9L5S - chains 2 and B of the 41 polymer chains in the assembly; structure by electron microscopy, 2.90 A resolution.

# Chain 2
Molecule: U2 snRNA
From: Chaetomium thermophilum (strain DSM 1495 / CBS 144.50 / IMI 039719)
Sequence (193 nucleotides; row label = number of the first residue in the row):
     1 AGCUCUCUUUGCCUUUUGGCUUAGAUCAAGUGUAGUAUCUGUUCUUUUCA
    51 GUUUAAUCUCUGAAACUGCUCUACGGAGCAGAAUCGUGAUUAUACUAAUU
   101 UUUGGCCUUCGGCGGACUUCCCUCUGGGCUUGCCCAUGGUCGUCUGCCAC
   151 AGUGUCCCUGGUAUUACACUGCCUCCAGGUGACGCGACCUUCC
Disordered / not traced: 38-193

# Chain B
Name: Pre-mRNA-splicing factor SYF2
From: Chaetomium thermophilum (strain DSM 1495 / CBS 144.50 / IMI 039719)
UniProtKB: G0S5N3 (G0S5N3_CHATD); residues 1-326 here = UniProt positions 1-326
Sequence (326 residues; row label = number of the first residue in the row):
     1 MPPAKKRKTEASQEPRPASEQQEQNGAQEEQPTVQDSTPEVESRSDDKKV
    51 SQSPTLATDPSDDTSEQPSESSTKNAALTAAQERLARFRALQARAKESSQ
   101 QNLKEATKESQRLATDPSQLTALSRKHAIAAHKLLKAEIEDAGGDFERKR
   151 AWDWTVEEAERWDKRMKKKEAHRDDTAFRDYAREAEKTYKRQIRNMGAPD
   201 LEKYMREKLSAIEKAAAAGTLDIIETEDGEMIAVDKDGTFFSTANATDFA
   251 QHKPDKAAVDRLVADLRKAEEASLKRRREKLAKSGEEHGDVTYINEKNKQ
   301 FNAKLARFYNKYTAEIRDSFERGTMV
Disordered / not traced: 1-68
Ligand contacts: M7M (N,N,7-trimethylguanosine 5'-(trihydrogen diphosphate)): Glu-147, Arg-150, Trp-154, Glu-158, Ala-159, Trp-162, Arg-165

# Chain 2 / chain B interface
Pairs across the interface - 20 pairs, chain 2 then chain B:
  A1(2) with Trp-162(B), phosphate contact; Arg-165(B), sugar contact
  U10(2) with Thr-176(B), base contact
  G11(2) with Thr-176(B), hydrogen bond to the sugar; Ala-177(B), sugar contact; Phe-178(B), sugar contact; Lys-280(B), base contact
  C12(2) with Phe-178(B), phosphate contact; Lys-280(B), hydrogen bond to the base
  C13(2) with Arg-307(B), base contact
  U14(2) with Arg-277(B), base contact; Lys-280(B), base contact
  U15(2) with Arg-277(B), salt bridge to the phosphate; Glu-296(B), hydrogen bond to the base
  U16(2) with Lys-297(B), sugar contact; Gln-300(B), base contact; Lys-304(B), base contact; Arg-307(B), hydrogen bond to the base
  U17(2) with Phe-301(B), base contact; Lys-304(B), salt bridge to the phosphate
Other interface residues (no listed pair), chain 2 (10 interface residues in all): G2
Other interface residues (no listed pair), chain B (15 interface residues in all): Lys-169, Lys-283

# In short
10 residues of chain 2 face 15 of chain B across their interface; the contacts include 4 hydrogen bonds and 2
salt bridges. Polar pairs include C12(2)/Lys-280(B), U15(2)/Glu-296(B) and U16(2)/Arg-307(B). Bound to chain
B: compound M7M.
Here chain 2 is U2 snRNA and chain B is Pre-mRNA-splicing factor SYF2, both from Chaetomium thermophilum
(strain DSM 1495 / CBS 144.50 / IMI 039719). Entry 9L5S (Cryo-EM structure of the thermophile spliceosome
(state B*Q1)) was determined by electron microscopy together with 9L5R and 9L5T from the same study.
